Entry 7OD6 (electron microscopy, 3.00 A resolution); this record covers chains D and E of the 6 polymer chains in the assembly.

[Chain D]
Protein: Capsid protein
From: Hepatitis B virus genotype D subtype ayw (isolate France/Tiollais/1979)
UniProtKB: P03146 (CAPSD_HBVD3); residues 1-183 here = UniProt positions 1-183
Sequence (183 residues; each row starts with the number of its first residue):
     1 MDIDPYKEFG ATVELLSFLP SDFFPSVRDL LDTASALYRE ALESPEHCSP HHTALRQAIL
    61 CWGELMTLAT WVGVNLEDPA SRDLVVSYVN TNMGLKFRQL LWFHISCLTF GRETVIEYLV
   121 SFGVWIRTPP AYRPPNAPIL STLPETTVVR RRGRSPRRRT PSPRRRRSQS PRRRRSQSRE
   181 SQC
Not modelled in the structure: 145-183
UniProt features mapped onto this chain:
  - region: S155 to Q177 (3 X 8 AA repeats of S-P-R-R-R-[PR]-S-Q), Q177 to C183 (RNA binding)
  - motif: R158 to R175 (Bipartite nuclear localization signal)
  - modified residue (Phosphoserine): S155, S162, S170

[Chain E]
Protein: Inhibitory Peptide P2 (GSLLGRMKGA)
Sequence (16 residues; numbered 5 to 20; the number before each row is that of its first residue; X marks 6 residues of unknown identity (built as UNK)):
     5 XXXXXXGSLL GRMKGA
Not modelled in the structure: 11-20

[Chain D / chain E interface]
Interface residues of chain D (facing chain E), 6 residues: N75, L76, E77, D78, S81, L84

[In short]
No residue of chain D is in contact with chain E.
Here chain D is Capsid protein (Hepatitis B virus genotype D subtype ayw (isolate France/Tiollais/1979)) and
chain E is Inhibitory Peptide P2 (GSLLGRMKGA). Entry 7OD6 (Hepatitis B core protein + GSLLGRMKGA) was
determined by electron microscopy, deposited together with 7OD7, 7OD8, 7OEN, 7OEV and 7OEW.
